6UEW - chains A and E of the 8 polymer chains in the assembly; structure by X-ray diffraction, 2.40 A resolution.

# Chain A (and E)
Name: Ribulose bisphosphate carboxylase large chain, CsoS2 N-peptide fusion
From: Halothiobacillus neapolitanus (strain ATCC 23641 / c2)
Notes: EC 4.1.1.39; chain E of this document is another copy of the same molecule, construct and numbering; everything in this record applies to it too
Reference sequence: O85040 (RBL1_HALNC); residues 2-473 here = UniProt positions 2-473
Amino-acid sequence (506 residues; each row starts with the number of its first residue; numbering starts at 0):
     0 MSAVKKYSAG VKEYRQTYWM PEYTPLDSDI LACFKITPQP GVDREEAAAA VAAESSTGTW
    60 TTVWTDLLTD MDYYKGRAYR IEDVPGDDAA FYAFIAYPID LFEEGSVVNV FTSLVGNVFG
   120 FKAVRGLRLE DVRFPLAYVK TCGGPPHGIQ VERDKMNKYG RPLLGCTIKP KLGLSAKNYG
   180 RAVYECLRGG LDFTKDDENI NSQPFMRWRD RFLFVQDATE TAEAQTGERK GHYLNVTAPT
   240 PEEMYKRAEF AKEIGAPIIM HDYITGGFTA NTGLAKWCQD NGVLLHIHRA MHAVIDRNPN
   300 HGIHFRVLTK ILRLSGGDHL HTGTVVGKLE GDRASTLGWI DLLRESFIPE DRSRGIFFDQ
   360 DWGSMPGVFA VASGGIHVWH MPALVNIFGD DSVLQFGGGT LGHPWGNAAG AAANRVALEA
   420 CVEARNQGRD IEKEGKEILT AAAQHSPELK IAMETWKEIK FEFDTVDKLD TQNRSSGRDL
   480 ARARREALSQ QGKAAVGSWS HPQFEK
Unresolved in the structure: 0-11, 323-331, 456-475, 494-505 (chain E: 0-12, 323-332, 456-475, 493-505)
Sequence notes: initiating methionine (0); cloning artifact (1); linker (474-475)
Swiss-Prot annotation at these positions:
  - active site (Proton acceptor): K168, H287
  - binding site (substrate): N116, T166, K170, R288, H320, S372
  - binding site (Mg(2+)): K194, D196, E197
  - site: K327 (Transition state stabilizer)
  - modified residue: K194 (N6-carboxylysine)

# Chain A / chain E interface
Pairs across the interface - 156 pairs, chain A then chain E:
  S55(A) - K170(E)
  S55(A) - L171(E)
  T56(A) - L171(E)
  G57(A) - K170(E)
  V62(A) - L400(E)
  V62(A) - G401(E)
  W63(A) - L400(E)
  W63(A) - N406(E)  hydrogen bond
  T64(A) - K168(E)  hydrogen bond (side chain-backbone)
  T64(A) - P169(E)
  T64(A) - A181(E)
  D65(A) - P169(E)
  T68(A) - P169(E)
  T68(A) - G172(E)
  T68(A) - L173(E)
  Y73(A) - L171(E)  hydrophobic
  Y73(A) - G172(E)
  Y73(A) - F204(E)  hydrophobic
  D99(A) - P203(E)
  D99(A) - F204(E)
  L100(A) - L171(E)  hydrophobic
  L100(A) - Q202(E)  hydrogen bond (backbone-side chain)
  F101(A) - Q202(E)
  F101(A) - P203(E)
  E102(A) - N200(E)
  E102(A) - S201(E)  hydrogen bond (side chain-backbone)
  E102(A) - Q202(E)
  E102(A) - P238(E)
  E102(A) - R246(E)  salt bridge
  E103(A) - P203(E)
  E103(A) - R206(E)  salt bridge
  G104(A) - P238(E)
  S105(A) - P238(E)
  V107(A) - T236(E)
  V107(A) - A237(E)
  N108(A) - N198(E)  hydrogen bond (side chain-backbone)
  N108(A) - N200(E)
  F110(A) - M290(E)  hydrophobic
  T111(A) - E197(E)
  T111(A) - N198(E)
  T111(A) - D261(E)
  T111(A) - T264(E)  hydrogen bond
  T111(A) - A289(E)
  S112(A) - N198(E)
  V114(A) - M290(E)
  V114(A) - V293(E)
  G115(A) - E197(E)
  G115(A) - A289(E)
  G115(A) - M290(E)  hydrogen bond (backbone-backbone)
  N116(A) - E197(E)
  F118(A) - A292(E)
  F118(A) - V293(E)  hydrophobic
  F118(A) - R296(E)  hydrogen bond (backbone-side chain)
  G119(A) - A292(E)
  G119(A) - R296(E)  hydrogen bond (backbone-side chain)
  F120(A) - R296(E)  hydrogen bond (backbone-side chain)
  V123(A) - R296(E)  hydrogen bond (backbone-side chain)
  R124(A) - R296(E)
  K168(A) - T64(E)  hydrogen bond (backbone-side chain)
  P169(A) - T64(E)
  P169(A) - D65(E)
  P169(A) - T68(E)
  K170(A) - S55(E)
  K170(A) - T56(E)
  K170(A) - G57(E)
  L171(A) - S55(E)
  L171(A) - Y73(E)
  L171(A) - L100(E)  hydrophobic
  G172(A) - T68(E)
  G172(A) - Y73(E)
  L173(A) - T68(E)
  E197(A) - T111(E)
  E197(A) - N116(E)
  N198(A) - N108(E)  hydrogen bond (backbone-side chain)
  N198(A) - T111(E)
  N198(A) - S112(E)
  N200(A) - E102(E)
  N200(A) - N108(E)
  S201(A) - E102(E)  hydrogen bond (backbone-side chain)
  Q202(A) - L100(E)  hydrogen bond (side chain-backbone)
  Q202(A) - F101(E)
  Q202(A) - E102(E)
  Q202(A) - N108(E)
  P203(A) - D99(E)
  P203(A) - F101(E)
  F204(A) - Y73(E)  hydrophobic
  F204(A) - D99(E)
  R206(A) - E103(E)  salt bridge
  T236(A) - V107(E)
  A237(A) - V107(E)
  A237(A) - T268(E)  hydrogen bond (backbone-side chain)
  P238(A) - E102(E)
  P238(A) - G104(E)
  P238(A) - S105(E)
  P238(A) - T268(E)
  P238(A) - T271(E)
  T239(A) - T268(E)
  T239(A) - T271(E)
  T239(A) - G272(E)
  P240(A) - P240(E)  hydrophobic
  P240(A) - Y244(E)
  P240(A) - T268(E)
  P240(A) - A269(E)  hydrophobic
  P240(A) - G272(E)
  E241(A) - Y244(E)  hydrogen bond
  Y244(A) - P240(E)
  Y244(A) - E241(E)  hydrogen bond
  R246(A) - E102(E)  salt bridge
  D261(A) - T111(E)
  T264(A) - V107(E)
  T264(A) - T111(E)  hydrogen bond
  T264(A) - F267(E)
  G265(A) - G266(E)
  G265(A) - F267(E)
  G265(A) - T268(E)  hydrogen bond (backbone-backbone)
  G266(A) - G266(E)
  F267(A) - T264(E)
  F267(A) - G265(E)
  T268(A) - A237(E)  hydrogen bond (side chain-backbone)
  T268(A) - P238(E)
  T268(A) - T239(E)
  T268(A) - P240(E)
  T268(A) - G265(E)  hydrogen bond (backbone-backbone)
  T268(A) - A269(E)
  A269(A) - P240(E)  hydrophobic
  A269(A) - T268(E)
  T271(A) - P238(E)
  T271(A) - T239(E)
  G272(A) - T239(E)
  G272(A) - P240(E)
  K275(A) - E241(E)  salt bridge
  A289(A) - G115(E)
  M290(A) - F110(E)  hydrophobic
  M290(A) - V114(E)
  M290(A) - G115(E)  hydrogen bond (backbone-backbone)
  A292(A) - F118(E)
  A292(A) - G119(E)
  A292(A) - H300(E)  hydrogen bond (backbone-side chain)
  V293(A) - V114(E)
  V293(A) - F118(E)  hydrophobic
  V293(A) - I294(E)  hydrophobic
  I294(A) - V293(E)  hydrophobic
  R296(A) - F118(E)  hydrogen bond (side chain-backbone)
  R296(A) - G119(E)
  R296(A) - F120(E)  hydrogen bond (side chain-backbone)
  R296(A) - K121(E)
  R296(A) - V123(E)  hydrogen bond (side chain-backbone)
  R296(A) - H300(E)
  N297(A) - N297(E)  hydrogen bond
  H300(A) - A292(E)  hydrogen bond (side chain-backbone)
  H300(A) - V293(E)
  H300(A) - R296(E)
  L400(A) - V62(E)  hydrophobic
  L400(A) - W63(E)
  G401(A) - V62(E)
  N406(A) - W63(E)  hydrogen bond
Also at the interface, not in a pair above, chain A (78 interface residues in all): L67, K121, N177, A181, G301, I302
Also at the interface, not in a pair above, chain E (78 interface residues in all): L67, K74, N177, G301, I302, G405

# Summary
Chain A and chain E each contribute 78 residues to their interface, with 30 hydrogen bonds and 5 salt bridges.
Among the polar pairs are E102(A)-R246(E), E103(A)-R206(E) and K275(A)-E241(E).
Both chains are Ribulose bisphosphate carboxylase large chain, CsoS2 N-peptide fusion (Halothiobacillus
neapolitanus (strain ATCC 23641 / c2)). Entry 6UEW (Rubisco / CsoS2 N-peptide complex responsible for
alpha-carboxysome cargo loading) was determined by X-ray diffraction.
